PDB entry 2VQF | X-ray diffraction, 2.90 A resolution | chains A and L of the 23 polymer chains in the assembly

Chain A:
Molecule: 16S RRNA
Source organism: Thermus thermophilus
Sequence (1522 nucleotides; numbered 0 to 1544 plus 19 insertion-coded residues; 42 numbers in that range are skipped by the numbering (no residue carries them; nothing is unmodelled there); the number before each row is that of its first residue; a row labelled like 190A-190L holds insertion residues (190A, then the next letters in order); numbering starts at 0):
     0 UUUGUUGGAG AGUUUGAUCC UGGCUCAGGG UGAACGCUGG CGGCGUGCCU AAGACAUGCA
    60 AGUCGUGCGG G
    73 CCGCGGGGUU UU
    88 ACUCCG
    95 UGGUC
   101 AGCGGCGGAC GGGUGAGUAA CGCGUGGGU
  129A G
   130 ACCUACCCGG AAGAGGGGGA CAACCCGGGG AAACUCGGGC UAAUCCCCCA UGUGGACCCG
   190 C
190A-190L CCCUUGGGGUGU
   191 GUCCAAAGGG CUUU
   216 GCCCGCUUCC GGAUGGGCCC GCGUCCCAUC AGCUAGUUGG UGGGGUAAUG GCCCACCAAG
   276 GCGACGACGG GUAGCCGGUC UGAGAGGAUG GCCGGCCACA GGGGCACUGA GACACGGGCC
   336 CCACUCCUAC GGGAGGCAGC AGUUAGGAAU CUUCCGCAAU GGGCGCAAGC CUGACGGAGC
   396 GACGCCGCUU GGAGGAAGAA GCCCUUCGGG GUGUAAACUC CUGAA
   442 CCCGGGACGA AACCCCCGAC GA
   474 GGGGACUGAC GGUACCGGG
   494 GUAAUAGCGC CGGCCAACUC CGUGCCAGCA GCCGCGGUAA UACGGAGGGC GCGAGCGUUA
   554 CCCGGAUUCA CUGGGCGUAA AGGGCGUGUA GGCGGCCUGG GGCGUCCCAU GUGAAAGACC
   614 ACGGCUCAAC CGUGGGGGAG CGUGGGAUAC GCUCAGGCUA GACGGUGGGA GAGGGUGGUG
   674 GAAUUCCCGG AGUAGCGGUG AAAUGCGCAG AUACCGGGAG GAACGCCGAU GGCGAAGGCA
   734 GCCACCUGGU CCACCCGUGA CGCUGAGGCG CGAAAGCGUG GGGAGCAAAC CGGAUUAGAU
   794 ACCCGGGUAG UCCACGCCCU AAACGAUGCG CGCUAGGUCU CUGGGUCU
   848 CCUGGGGGCC GAAGCUAACG CGUUAAGCGC GCCGCCUGGG GAGUACGGCC GCAAGGCUGA
   908 AACUCAAAGG AAUUGACGGG GGCCCGCACA AGCGGUGGAG CAUGUGGUUU AAUUCGAAGC
   968 AACGCGAAGA ACCUUACCAG GCCUUGACAU GCUAGG
 1003A G
  1004 AACCCGGGUG AAAGCCUGGG GUGCCCC
1030A-1030D GCGA
  1031 GGGGAGCCCU AGCACAGGUG CUGCAUGGCC GUCGUCAGCU CGUGCCGUGA GGUGUUGGGU
  1091 UAAGUCCCGC AACGAGCGCA ACCCCCGCCG UUAGUUGCCA GCGGUUCGGC CGGGCACUCU
  1151 AACGGGACUG CCCGCGAAA
  1171 GCGGGAGGAA GGAGGGGACG ACGUCUGGUC AGCAUGGCCC UUACGGCCUG GGCGACACAC
  1231 GUGCUACAAU GCCCACUACA AAGCGAUGCC ACCCGGCAAC GGGGAGCUAA UCGCAAAAAG
  1291 GUGGGCCCAG UUCGGAUUGG GGUCUGCAAC CCGACCCCAU GAAGCCGGAA UCGCUAGUAA
  1351 UCGCGGAUCA G
 1361A C
  1362 CAUGCCGCGG UGAAUACGUU CCCGGGCCUU GUACACACCG CCCGUCACGC CAUGGGAGCG
  1422 GGCUCUACCC GAAGUCGCCG GG
  1446 AGCCUACGGG
  1459 CAGGCGCCGA GGGUAGGGCC CGUGACUGGG GCGAAGUCGU AACAAGGUAG CUGUACCGGA
  1519 AGGUGCGGCU GGAUCACCUC CUUUCU
Not modelled in the structure: 0-4, 1535-1538
Bound ions: K+ site 1 near G9 (its only coordinating residue here); Mg2+ site 1: U12, G22; K+ site 2 near U14 (its only coordinating residue here); Mg2+ site 2: C18, C19; Mg2+ site 3 near G21 (its only coordinating residue here); Mg2+ site 4 near C48 (its only coordinating residue here); Mg2+ site 5: C48, G115; Mg2+ site 6 near A53 (its only coordinating residue here); Mg2+ site 7: C58, U387; K+ site 3: G66, C381; Mg2+ site 8 near C106 (its only coordinating residue here); Mg2+ site 9: A109, G331; 122 more Mg2+ sites not listed; 57 more K+ sites not listed
Small-molecule neighbours: paromomycin (PAR): G1405, U1406, C1407, A1408, C1409, G1489, C1490, G1491, A1492, A1493, G1494, U1495, C1496

Chain L:
Name: 30S ribosomal protein S12
Source organism: Thermus thermophilus
UniProt: Q5SHN3 (RS12_THET8); residues 5-135 here correspond to UniProt positions 2-132 (UniProt number = residue number - 3)
Chain sequence (135 residues; row label = number of the first residue in the row):
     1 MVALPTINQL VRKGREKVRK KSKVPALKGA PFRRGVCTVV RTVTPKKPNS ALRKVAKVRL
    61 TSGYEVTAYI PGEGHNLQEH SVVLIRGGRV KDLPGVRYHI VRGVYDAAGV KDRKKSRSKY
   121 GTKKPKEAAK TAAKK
Not modelled in the structure: 1-4, 130-135
Bound ions: Mg2+: Pro48 (shared with G529(A) of chain A)
Swiss-Prot annotation at these positions:
  - modified residue: Asp92 (3-methylthioaspartic acid)

How chain A and chain L interact:
Residue-residue contacts (125; chain A residue first):
  U24(A) - Lys23(L)  salt bridge to the phosphate
  A33(A) - Phe32(L)  base contact
  C34(A) - Phe32(L)  sugar contact
  C34(A) - Val101(L)  sugar contact
  C34(A) - Val104(L)  phosphate contact
  G35(A) - Val104(L)  sugar contact
  G35(A) - Ser118(L)  hydrogen bond to the sugar
  G35(A) - Gly121(L)  sugar contact
  C36(A) - Arg117(L)  hydrogen bond to the sugar
  C36(A) - Ser118(L)  sugar contact
  C36(A) - Thr122(L)  sugar contact
  C36(A) - Lys123(L)  salt bridge to the phosphate
  C36(A) - Lys124(L)  hydrogen bond to the phosphate
  U37(A) - Lys123(L)  salt bridge to the phosphate
  U37(A) - Lys124(L)  hydrogen bond to the phosphate
  C241(A) - Arg19(L)  hydrogen bond to the sugar
  G302(A) - Lys17(L)  salt bridge to the phosphate
  A303(A) - Lys17(L)  salt bridge to the phosphate
  G362(A) - Lys28(L)  hydrogen bond to the sugar
  G362(A) - Arg33(L)  phosphate contact
  G362(A) - Arg34(L)  salt bridge to the phosphate
  G362(A) - Thr61(L)  phosphate contact
  A363(A) - Lys28(L)  base contact
  A363(A) - Ala30(L)  base contact
  A363(A) - Pro31(L)  base contact
  A363(A) - Phe32(L)  base contact
  A363(A) - Arg33(L)  salt bridge to the phosphate
  A363(A) - Arg34(L)  salt bridge to the phosphate
  A363(A) - Thr61(L)  hydrogen bond to the phosphate
  A363(A) - Tyr105(L)  sugar contact
  A364(A) - Lys28(L)  base contact
  G500(A) - Lys124(L)  salt bridge to the phosphate
  C501(A) - Arg117(L)  salt bridge to the phosphate
  C501(A) - Ser118(L)  hydrogen bond to the phosphate
  C501(A) - Lys124(L)  salt bridge to the phosphate
  G502(A) - Lys115(L)  phosphate contact
  G502(A) - Ser116(L)  phosphate contact
  G502(A) - Arg117(L)  hydrogen bond to the phosphate
  G502(A) - Ser118(L)  hydrogen bond to the phosphate
  G502(A) - Lys119(L)  phosphate contact
  C503(A) - Ser116(L)  hydrogen bond to the phosphate
  C503(A) - Lys119(L)  salt bridge to the phosphate
  C518(A) - Ser50(L)  sugar contact
  C519(A) - Ser50(L)  hydrogen bond to the phosphate
  A520(A) - Ala51(L)  phosphate contact
  A520(A) - Leu52(L)  hydrogen bond to the phosphate
  A520(A) - Lys54(L)  salt bridge to the phosphate
  A520(A) - Glu73(L)  phosphate contact
  G521(A) - Arg53(L)  hydrogen bond to the base
  G521(A) - Lys54(L)  salt bridge to the phosphate
  G521(A) - Gly72(L)  phosphate contact
  G521(A) - Glu73(L)  phosphate contact
  C522(A) - Asn49(L)  base contact
  C522(A) - Arg53(L)  base contact
  C522(A) - Tyr69(L)  hydrogen bond to the phosphate
  C522(A) - Pro71(L)  phosphate contact
  C522(A) - Gly72(L)  hydrogen bond to the phosphate
  C522(A) - Asp92(L)  hydrogen bond to the base
  C522(A) - Tyr120(L)  phosphate contact
  A523(A) - Arg53(L)  base contact
  A523(A) - Val90(L)  base contact
  A523(A) - Lys91(L)  base contact
  A523(A) - Asp92(L)  hydrogen bond to the base
  A523(A) - Tyr120(L)  phosphate contact
  C525(A) - Arg89(L)  salt bridge to the phosphate
  C526(A) - Lys91(L)  salt bridge to the phosphate
  G527(A) - Asn49(L)  base contact
  C528(A) - Asn49(L)  hydrogen bond to the base
  G529(A) - Asn49(L)  base contact
  G529(A) - Ser50(L)  hydrogen bond to the base
  G529(A) - Ala51(L)  base contact
  G537(A) - Arg113(L)  salt bridge to the phosphate
  G538(A) - Arg113(L)  salt bridge to the phosphate
  G538(A) - Lys114(L)  hydrogen bond to the phosphate
  G538(A) - Lys115(L)  hydrogen bond to the phosphate
  A539(A) - Lys114(L)  salt bridge to the phosphate
  A539(A) - Lys115(L)  salt bridge to the phosphate
  G550(A) - Lys119(L)  sugar contact
  U551(A) - Arg86(L)  sugar contact
  U552(A) - Pro31(L)  hydrogen bond to the sugar
  U552(A) - Arg86(L)  hydrogen bond to the sugar
  U552(A) - Gly87(L)  phosphate contact
  A553(A) - Val24(L)  phosphate contact
  A553(A) - Gly29(L)  hydrogen bond to the sugar
  A553(A) - Pro31(L)  sugar contact
  A553(A) - Gly87(L)  phosphate contact
  C554(A) - Ser22(L)  phosphate contact
  C562(A) - Arg15(L)  base contact
  C562(A) - Glu16(L)  hydrogen bond to the sugar
  C562(A) - Val18(L)  phosphate contact
  A563(A) - Arg15(L)  base contact
  C564(A) - Leu10(L)  phosphate contact
  C564(A) - Arg15(L)  salt bridge to the phosphate
  G567(A) - Pro5(L)  base contact
  G567(A) - Arg15(L)  hydrogen bond to the base
  G568(A) - Pro5(L)  base contact
  G585(A) - Asn8(L)  hydrogen bond to the sugar
  C879(A) - Thr6(L)  base contact
  C879(A) - Asn8(L)  phosphate contact
  C880(A) - Thr6(L)  hydrogen bond to the phosphate
  C880(A) - Asn8(L)  hydrogen bond to the phosphate
  C880(A) - Gln9(L)  phosphate contact
  C880(A) - Arg12(L)  salt bridge to the phosphate
  G881(A) - Gln9(L)  hydrogen bond to the phosphate
  G881(A) - Arg12(L)  salt bridge to the phosphate
  G881(A) - Lys13(L)  salt bridge to the phosphate
  C882(A) - Pro5(L)  base contact
  U884(A) - Arg15(L)  hydrogen bond to the base
  A908(A) - Lys21(L)  salt bridge to the phosphate
  A909(A) - Lys21(L)  salt bridge to the phosphate
  C910(A) - Arg97(L)  salt bridge to the phosphate
  U911(A) - Gly95(L)  phosphate contact
  U911(A) - Arg97(L)  salt bridge to the phosphate
  C912(A) - Arg89(L)  salt bridge to the phosphate
  C912(A) - Pro94(L)  phosphate contact
  A913(A) - Lys47(L)  salt bridge to the phosphate
  A913(A) - Lys91(L)  salt bridge to the phosphate
  C1411(A) - Lys57(L)  hydrogen bond to the phosphate
  C1412(A) - Lys57(L)  salt bridge to the phosphate
  C1490(A) - Pro94(L)  sugar contact
  G1491(A) - Thr44(L)  sugar contact
  G1491(A) - Lys46(L)  salt bridge to the phosphate
  A1492(A) - Lys46(L)  phosphate contact
  A1492(A) - Lys47(L)  hydrogen bond to the phosphate
  A1492(A) - Ser50(L)  hydrogen bond to the base
Other interface residues (no listed pair), chain A (60 interface residues in all): A32, U49, C883
Other interface residues (no listed pair), chain L (69 interface residues in all): Ile7, Arg41, Pro48, Gly74, Leu84, Gly103, Asp112

In short:
The interface between chain A and chain L involves 60 residues on one side and 69 on the other, with 35
hydrogen bonds and 33 salt bridges. Polar contacts include G521(A)-Arg53(L), C522(A)-Asp92(L) and
A523(A)-Asp92(L). Chain A binds paromomycin.
Chain A is 16S RRNA and chain L is 30S ribosomal protein S12, both from Thermus thermophilus; the structure,
Modified uridines with C5-methylene substituents at the first position of the tRNA anticodon stabilize U-G
wobble ..., was determined by X-ray diffraction (same publication as 2VQE).
